6L1H - chain A; structure by X-ray diffraction, 2.41 A resolution.

== Chain A ==
Name: NADPH-protochlorophyllide oxidoreductase
From: Thermosynechococcus elongatus (strain BP-1)
Notes: EC 1.3.1.33
UniProt: Q8DLC1 (Q8DLC1_THEEB); residues 1-322 here = UniProt positions 1-322
Sequence (330 residues; each row starts with the number of its first residue):
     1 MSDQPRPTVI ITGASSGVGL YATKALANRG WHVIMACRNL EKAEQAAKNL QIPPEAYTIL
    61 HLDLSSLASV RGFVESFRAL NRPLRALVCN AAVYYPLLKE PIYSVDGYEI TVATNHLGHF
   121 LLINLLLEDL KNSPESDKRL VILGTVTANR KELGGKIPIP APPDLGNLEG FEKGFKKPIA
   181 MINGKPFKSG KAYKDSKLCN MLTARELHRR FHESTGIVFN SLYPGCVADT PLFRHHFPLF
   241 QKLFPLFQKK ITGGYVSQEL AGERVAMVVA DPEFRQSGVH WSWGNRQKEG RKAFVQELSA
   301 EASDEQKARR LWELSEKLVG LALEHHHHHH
Not modelled in the structure: 1-4, 147-160, 290-291, 322-330
Construct notes: expression tag (323-330)
Residues lining bound ligands: NADPH (NDP; NADPH dihydro-nicotinamide-adenine-dinucleotide phosphate): Gly13, Ala14, Ser15, Ser16, Gly17, Val18, Gly19, Arg38, Asn39, Lys42, Leu62, Asp63, Leu64, Ser65, Asn90, Ala91, Ala92, Val93, Thr114, Leu143, Gly144, Tyr193, Lys197, Tyr223, Pro224, Gly225, Cys226, Val227, Ala228, Thr230, Pro231, Leu232, Phe233, Arg234
From the paper describing this entry:
  - binding site for NADPH: Arg38, Lys42, Leu232, Arg234
  - binding site for NADPH: Tyr223, Phe233 (proposed by the authors, not directly observed)
  - catalytic residues: Tyr193 (citing earlier work)
  - catalytic residues: Lys197 (proposed by the authors, not directly observed)

== Summary ==
Chain A binds NADPH. The paper reports catalytic residues Tyr193 and Lys197; a binding site for NADPH at
Arg38, Lys42 and Leu232 among others.
Chain A is NADPH-protochlorophyllide oxidoreductase (Thermosynechococcus elongatus (strain BP-1)); the
structure, Crystal structure of light-dependent protochlorophyllide oxidoreductase from Thermosynechococcus
elongatus, was determined by X-ray diffraction together with 6L1G from the same study.
